Entry 7PVJ (X-ray diffraction, 3.10 A resolution); this record covers chains A and B.

# Chain A (and B)
Molecule: Glutaredoxin domain-containing protein
Source organism: Brugia malayi
Notes: chain B of this document is another copy of the same molecule, construct and numbering; everything in this record applies to it too
UniProtKB: A0A0J9XPH7 (A0A0J9XPH7_BRUMA); numbering as in UniProt (aligned over 1-598)
Sequence (598 residues; numbered 1 to 598; the number before each row is that of its first residue):
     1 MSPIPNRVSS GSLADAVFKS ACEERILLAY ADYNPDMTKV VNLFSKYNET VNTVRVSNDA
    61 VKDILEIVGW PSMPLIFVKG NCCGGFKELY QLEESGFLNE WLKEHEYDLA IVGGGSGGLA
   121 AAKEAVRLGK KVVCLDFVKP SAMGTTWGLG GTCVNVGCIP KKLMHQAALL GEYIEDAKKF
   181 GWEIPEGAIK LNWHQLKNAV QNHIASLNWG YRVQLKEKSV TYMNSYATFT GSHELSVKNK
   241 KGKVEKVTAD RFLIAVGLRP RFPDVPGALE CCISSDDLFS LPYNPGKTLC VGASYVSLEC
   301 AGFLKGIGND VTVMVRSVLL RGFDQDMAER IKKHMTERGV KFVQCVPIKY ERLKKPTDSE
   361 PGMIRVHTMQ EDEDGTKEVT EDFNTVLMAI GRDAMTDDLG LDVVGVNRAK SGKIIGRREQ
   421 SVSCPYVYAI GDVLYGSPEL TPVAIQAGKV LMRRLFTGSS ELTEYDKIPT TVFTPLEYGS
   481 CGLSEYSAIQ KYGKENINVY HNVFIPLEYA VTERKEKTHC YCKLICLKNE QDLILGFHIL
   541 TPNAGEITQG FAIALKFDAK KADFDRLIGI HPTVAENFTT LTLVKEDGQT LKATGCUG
Unresolved in the structure: 1-11, 589-598 (chain B: 1-9, 587-598)
Modified positions: Sec597 (selenocysteine)
Disulfides: Cys153-Cys158
Ion coordination: Na+: Ala255 (together with FAD)
Residues lining bound ligands:
  - 2'-monophosphoadenosine-5'-diphosphate (ATR): Arg261, Pro263, Val291, Gly292, Ala293, Ser294, Arg316, Ser317, Val318, Arg321, Val346, Ala389, Ile390, Gly391
  - FAD (flavin-adenine dinucleotide): Val112, Gly113, Gly114, Gly115, Ser116, Gly117, Gly118, Leu135, Asp136, Phe137, Val138, Gly151, Thr152, Cys153, Val156, Gly157, Cys158, Lys161, Ser225, Tyr226, Ala227, Ala255, Val256, Gly257, Leu258, Ser275, Phe279, Tyr295, Val296, Glu299, Arg392, Leu399, Ile430, Gly431, Asp432, Glu439, Leu440, Thr441, Pro442, Ala444, Phe473
From the paper describing this entry:
  - gold ion coordination: Cys22
  - mutagenesis - C22S: unchanged catalytic activity on DTNB
  - mutagenesis - C22S: unchanged binding to auranofin
  - mutagenesis - C22S: unchanged stability

# Interface between chain A and chain B
Pairs across the interface - 147 pairs, chain A then chain B:
  Cys153(A) with His571(B), hydrogen bond
  Cys158(A) with His571(B)
  Ile159(A) with Leu507(B), hydrophobic; His571(B)
  Lys162(A) with Leu507(B); Glu508(B), salt bridge; Pro572(B), hydrogen bond (side chain-backbone)
  Leu163(A) with Phe180(B); Leu507(B)
  Gln166(A) with Phe180(B); Glu508(B)
  Ala167(A) with Phe180(B), hydrophobic; Trp182(B), hydrogen bond (backbone-side chain)
  Leu170(A) with Tyr173(B); Asp176(B); Phe180(B), hydrophobic
  Gly171(A) with Trp182(B)
  Tyr173(A) with Leu170(B); Tyr173(B), hydrophobic
  Ile174(A) with Ile184(B), hydrophobic
  Asp176(A) with Leu170(B)
  Ala177(A) with Leu170(B)
  Lys179(A) with Ala199(B)
  Phe180(A) with Leu163(B); Gln166(B); Ala167(B), hydrophobic; Leu170(B), hydrophobic; Leu191(B); Leu196(B)
  Gly181(A) with Leu191(B); Asn192(B), hydrogen bond (backbone-backbone); Gln195(B)
  Trp182(A) with Ala167(B), hydrogen bond (side chain-backbone); Gly171(B); Ile189(B); Lys190(B); Leu191(B), hydrophobic; Gly306(B); Ile307(B), hydrophobic
  Glu183(A) with Ile189(B); Lys190(B), hydrogen bond (backbone-backbone); Asn192(B), hydrogen bond; Gln195(B)
  Ile184(A) with Ile174(B), hydrophobic; Ile189(B), hydrophobic
  Pro185(A) with Pro185(B), hydrophobic
  Ile189(A) with Trp182(B); Glu183(B)
  Lys190(A) with Trp182(B); Glu183(B), hydrogen bond (backbone-backbone)
  Leu191(A) with Phe180(B); Gly181(B); Trp182(B)
  Asn192(A) with Gly181(B), hydrogen bond (backbone-backbone); Glu183(B), hydrogen bond
  Gln195(A) with Gly181(B)
  Leu196(A) with Phe180(B)
  Ala199(A) with Lys179(B); Val511(B)
  His203(A) with Leu507(B); Ala510(B)
  Gly306(A) with Trp182(B)
  Ile307(A) with Trp182(B), hydrophobic
  Thr441(A) with His571(B)
  Pro442(A) with Ile568(B), hydrophobic; Gly569(B); His571(B)
  Gln446(A) with Asp565(B), hydrogen bond (side chain-backbone); Ile568(B)
  Lys449(A) with Thr580(B)
  Glu464(A) with Arg566(B), salt bridge; Ile568(B)
  Ile468(A) with Ile568(B), hydrophobic
  Pro469(A) with Ile568(B); Ile570(B)
  Thr471(A) with Ile570(B)
  Leu507(A) with Ile159(B), hydrophobic; Leu163(B); His203(B)
  Glu508(A) with Lys162(B), salt bridge; Gln166(B)
  Ala510(A) with His203(B)
  Val511(A) with Leu163(B), hydrophobic; Ala199(B)
  Asn543(A) with Asn543(B), hydrogen bond
  Gly545(A) with Ile570(B); Thr573(B)
  Glu546(A) with Glu546(B); Ile547(B); Thr573(B); Val574(B), hydrogen bond (side chain-backbone); Ala575(B), hydrogen bond (side chain-backbone)
  Ile547(A) with Glu546(B)
  Thr548(A) with Ile570(B)
  Gln549(A) with Phe551(B); Leu567(B); Ile568(B), hydrogen bond (side chain-backbone); Gly569(B); Ile570(B), hydrogen bond (side chain-backbone); Ala575(B); Glu576(B), hydrogen bond (side chain-backbone)
  Gly550(A) with Gly550(B); Phe551(B)
  Phe551(A) with Gln549(B); Gly550(B)
  Ile553(A) with Phe564(B), hydrophobic; Leu567(B)
  Lys556(A) with Arg566(B), hydrogen bond (side chain-backbone)
  Phe557(A) with Phe557(B), hydrophobic; Ala559(B), hydrophobic; Asp563(B)
  Ala559(A) with Phe557(B), hydrophobic
  Asp563(A) with Phe557(B)
  Phe564(A) with Ile553(B), hydrophobic
  Asp565(A) with Gln446(B), hydrogen bond (backbone-side chain)
  Arg566(A) with Glu464(B), salt bridge; Lys556(B), hydrogen bond (backbone-side chain)
  Leu567(A) with Gln549(B); Ile553(B)
  Ile568(A) with Pro442(B), hydrophobic; Gln446(B); Glu464(B); Ile468(B), hydrophobic; Pro469(B); Gln549(B), hydrogen bond (backbone-side chain)
  Gly569(A) with Pro442(B); Gln549(B)
  Ile570(A) with Pro469(B); Thr471(B); Gly545(B); Thr548(B); Gln549(B), hydrogen bond (backbone-side chain)
  His571(A) with Cys153(B), hydrogen bond; Cys158(B); Ile159(B); Thr441(B); Pro442(B)
  Pro572(A) with Cys158(B), hydrophobic; Lys162(B), hydrogen bond (backbone-side chain)
  Thr573(A) with Gly545(B); Glu546(B)
  Val574(A) with Glu546(B), hydrogen bond (backbone-side chain)
  Ala575(A) with Glu546(B), hydrogen bond (backbone-side chain); Gln549(B)
  Glu576(A) with Gln549(B), hydrogen bond (backbone-side chain)
  Thr579(A) with Gln549(B)
  Thr580(A) with Lys449(B)
Interface residues without a listed pair, chain A (76 interface residues in all): Lys178, Val443, Thr470, Phe473, Ala552, Ala554
Interface residues without a listed pair, chain B (75 interface residues in all): Ala177, Lys178, Val443, Thr470, Phe473, Ala552, Ala554

# Summary
76 residues of chain A and 75 residues of chain B are in contact, with 27 hydrogen bonds and 4 salt bridges.
Polar pairs include Lys162(A)-Glu508(B), Glu464(A)-Arg566(B) and Cys153(A)-His571(B). Chain A binds
flavin-adenine dinucleotide and 2'-monophosphoadenosine-5'-diphosphate. From the paper: C22S of chain A leaves
catalytic activity on DTNB unchanged; gold ion coordination by Cys22(A).
Both chains are Glutaredoxin domain-containing protein (Brugia malayi). Entry 7PVJ (Crystal structure of
Thioredoxin Reductase from Brugia Malayi in complex with auranofin) was determined by X-ray diffraction
together with 7P0X and 7PUT from the same study.
